Entry 8P7C (electron microscopy, 3.70 A resolution); this record covers chains D and T of the 6 polymer chains in the assembly.

[Chain D]
Protein: Serine--tRNA ligase, cytoplasmic
From: Homo sapiens
Notes: EC 6.1.1.11
Reference sequence: P49591 (SYSC_HUMAN); residues 1-514 here = UniProt positions 1-514
Sequence (514 residues; each row starts with the number of its first residue):
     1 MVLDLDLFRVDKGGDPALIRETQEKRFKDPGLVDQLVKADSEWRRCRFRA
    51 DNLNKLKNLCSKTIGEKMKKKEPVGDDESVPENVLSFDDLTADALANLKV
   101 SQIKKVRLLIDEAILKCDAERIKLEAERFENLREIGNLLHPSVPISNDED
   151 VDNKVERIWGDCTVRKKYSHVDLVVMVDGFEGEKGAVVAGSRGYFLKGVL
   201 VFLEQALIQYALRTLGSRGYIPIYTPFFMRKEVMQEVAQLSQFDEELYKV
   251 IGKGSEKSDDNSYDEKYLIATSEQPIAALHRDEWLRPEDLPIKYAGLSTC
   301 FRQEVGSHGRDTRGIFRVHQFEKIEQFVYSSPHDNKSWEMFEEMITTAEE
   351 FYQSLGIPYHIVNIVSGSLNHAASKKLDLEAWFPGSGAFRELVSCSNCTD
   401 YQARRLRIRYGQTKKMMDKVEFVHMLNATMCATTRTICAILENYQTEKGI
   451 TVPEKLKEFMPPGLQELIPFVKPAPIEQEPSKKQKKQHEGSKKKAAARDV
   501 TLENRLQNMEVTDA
Not modelled in the structure: 1, 70-87, 256-263, 476-514
Curated features (UniProtKB/Swiss-Prot):
  - motif: Lys482 to Lys494 (Nuclear localization signal)
  - binding site (L-serine): Thr271, Arg302, Glu325, Asn427
  - binding site (ATP): Arg302 to Glu304, Val318 to Phe321, Glu391 to Ser394
  - site: Thr429 (Important for serine binding)
  - modified residue: Met1 (N-acetylmethionine), Ser241 (Phosphoserine), Lys323 (N6-acetyllysine)
  - natural variant: Asp172 (D172N: In NEDMAS), Arg213 (R213L: In NEDMAS), Arg302 (R302C: In NEDMAS), Arg390 (R390C: In NEDMAS)
  - mutagenesis: Val2 to Gly14 (Abolishes DNA binding), Arg9 (R9A: Strongly decreased enzyme activity), Arg44 (R44A: Abolishes enzyme activity), Asp51 (D51A: Abolishes enzyme activity), Asn54 (N54A: Strongly decreased enzyme activity), Lys55 (K55A: Moderately decreased enzyme activity), Asn58 (N58A: Moderately decreased enzyme activity), Ser61 (S61A: Moderately decreased enzyme activity), Gly75 to Asn97 (Decreased enzyme activity. Abolishes DNA binding), Lys104 (K104A: Moderately decreased enzyme activity), Arg107 (R107A: Moderately decreased enzyme activity), Gly254 to Asn261 (Mildly decreased enzyme activity. Nearly abolishes DNA binding), 8 further mutagenesis entries in UniProt

[Chain T]
Molecule: Serine tRNA
From: Trichoplusia ni
Sequence (85 nucleotides; row label = number of the first residue in the row; note: 1 number in that range is skipped by the numbering (no residue carries it; nothing is unmodelled there); a row labelled like 47A-47I holds insertion residues (47A, then the next letters in order)):
     1 GCAGUGGUGGCXGAGU
    18 GGU
   20A U
    21 AAGGCGUCGGAXUUGAXAUCCGAUUCG
47A-47I CUCUGCGAG
    48 XGUGGGUUCGAAUCCCACCCACUGCGCCA
Not modelled in the structure: 75-76
Modified residues: 4AC (N(4)-acetylcytidine-5'-monophosphate) at position 12, OMG (o2'-methylguanosine-5'-monophosphate) at position 18, H2U (5,6-dihydrouridine-5'-monophosphate) at position 20, M2G (N2-dimethylguanosine-5'-monophosphate) at position 26, JMH (3-Methylcytidine- 5'-monophosphate) at position 32, 6IA (N6-isopentenyl-adenosine-5'-monophosphate) at position 37, PSU (pseudouridine-5'-monophosphate) at position 39, OMU (o2'-methyluridine 5'-monophosphate) at position 44, 5MC (5-methylcytidine-5'-monophosphate) at position 48, 5MU (5-methyluridine 5'-monophosphate) at position 54, PSU (pseudouridine-5'-monophosphate) at position 55, 1MA (6-hydro-1-methyladenosine-5'-monophosphate) at position 58
Covalently attached groups: covalent link U16-OMG_18
Metal / ion sites: Mg2+ site 1: G9, 4AC_12; Mg2+ site 2 near 5MC_48 (its only coordinating residue here)

[Interface between chain D and chain T]
Pairs across the interface (45; chain D residue first):
  Arg9(D) - C47A(T)  salt bridge to the phosphate
  Lys12(D) - U47B(T)  salt bridge to the phosphate
  Trp43(D) - G47(T)  phosphate contact
  Trp43(D) - C47A(T)  phosphate contact
  Arg44(D) - C47A(T)  phosphate contact
  Arg44(D) - U47B(T)  phosphate contact
  Arg45(D) - U47B(T)  base contact
  Arg47(D) - G47(T)  sugar contact
  Arg47(D) - C47A(T)  sugar contact
  Phe48(D) - C47A(T)  sugar contact
  Phe48(D) - U47B(T)  stacking on the base
  Asp51(D) - G47(T)  hydrogen bond to the base
  Asp51(D) - C47A(T)  sugar contact
  Asp51(D) - C47F(T)  hydrogen bond to the sugar
  Asp51(D) - G47G(T)  sugar contact
  Asn54(D) - G47G(T)  hydrogen bond to the sugar
  Asn54(D) - A47H(T)  sugar contact
  Lys55(D) - G47E(T)  sugar contact
  Lys55(D) - C47F(T)  salt bridge to the phosphate
  Lys55(D) - G47G(T)  sugar contact
  Lys57(D) - A47H(T)  salt bridge to the phosphate
  Asn58(D) - G47G(T)  hydrogen bond to the phosphate
  Asn58(D) - A47H(T)  hydrogen bond to the phosphate
  Ser61(D) - G19(T)  hydrogen bond to the base
  Ser61(D) - C56(T)  sugar contact
  Ser61(D) - G57(T)  sugar contact
  Ile64(D) - C56(T)  base contact
  Gly65(D) - G19(T)  base contact
  Met68(D) - G19(T)  base contact
  Met68(D) - C56(T)  hydrogen bond to the base
  Lys104(D) - C56(T)  salt bridge to the phosphate
  Arg107(D) - C56(T)  sugar contact
  Arg107(D) - G57(T)  salt bridge to the phosphate
  Trp284(D) - U45(T)  phosphate contact
  Trp284(D) - C46(T)  phosphate contact
  Thr413(D) - M2G_26(T)  base contact
  Thr413(D) - U27(T)  base contact
  Thr413(D) - OMU_44(T)  sugar contact
  Lys414(D) - OMU_44(T)  sugar contact
  Lys414(D) - U45(T)  sugar contact
  Lys414(D) - C46(T)  phosphate contact
  Met416(D) - A43(T)  phosphate contact
  Met416(D) - OMU_44(T)  phosphate contact
  Met417(D) - C47C(T)  base contact
  Val420(D) - C46(T)  phosphate contact
Other interface residues (no listed pair), chain D (27 interface residues in all): Leu59, Arg286, Gln412
Other interface residues (no listed pair), chain T (18 interface residues in all): C28

[Overview]
The interface between chain D and chain T involves 27 residues on one side and 18 on the other; the contacts
include 7 hydrogen bonds, 6 salt bridges and 1 aromatic stacking contact. Among the polar pairs are
Asp51(D)-G47(T), Ser61(D)-G19(T) and Met68(D)-C56(T).
Here chain D is Serine--tRNA ligase, cytoplasmic (Homo sapiens) and chain T is Serine tRNA (Trichoplusia ni).
Entry 8P7C (CryoEM structure of METTL6 tRNA SerRS complex in a 2:2:2 stoichiometry) was determined by electron
microscopy, deposited together with 8P7B, 8P7D, 8OWX and 8OWY.
